PDB entry 7O3V | electron microscopy, 3.70 A resolution | chains B and F of the 10 polymer chains in the assembly

Chain B:
Molecule: TrwJ protein
From: Escherichia coli
UniProt: O50331 (O50331_ECOLX); the construct has insertions or renumbered stretches relative to UniProt, so the offset changes along the chain: 1-147 = UniProt 1-147; 151-229 = UniProt 148-226
Sequence (229 residues; numbered 1 to 229; the number before each row is that of its first residue):
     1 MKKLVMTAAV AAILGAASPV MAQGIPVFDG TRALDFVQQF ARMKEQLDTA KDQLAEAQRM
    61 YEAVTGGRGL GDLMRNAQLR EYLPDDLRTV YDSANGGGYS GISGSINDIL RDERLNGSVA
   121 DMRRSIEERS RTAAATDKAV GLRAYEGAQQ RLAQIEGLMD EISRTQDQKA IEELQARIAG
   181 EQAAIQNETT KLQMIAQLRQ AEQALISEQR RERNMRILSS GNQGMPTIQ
Disordered / not traced: 1-31
Differences from the reference sequence: conflict Ala134 (Arg in O50331), Ala135 (Thr in O50331), Leu142 (Cys in O50331), Arg143 (Gly in O50331), Ala144 (Pro in O50331), Tyr145 (Thr in O50331), Glu146 (Lys in O50331), Arg151 (His148 in O50331), Leu152 (Ser149 in O50331), Ala153 (Asn150 in O50331), Gln154 (Ala151 in O50331), Ile155 (Ser152 in O50331), Glu156 (Arg153 in O50331), Gly157 (Arg154 in O50331), Met159 (Lys156 in O50331), Arg216 (Pro213 in O50331); insertion (148-150)

Chain F:
Molecule: TrwI protein
From: Escherichia coli
UniProt: O50333 (O50333_ECOLX); residue numbers follow UniProt; this construct covers 1-342
Sequence (342 residues; each row starts with the number of its first residue):
     1 MAFELFTPLF NKIDQTTATY VTDISSRAIA AITPVVSVGL TLGFITYGWL IIRGAVEMPV
    61 AEFLNRCLRI GIIVSIALAG GLYQGEIANA ITTVPDELAS ALLGNPTQGA SAAALVDQSA
   121 QQGFDRASEA FEEAGFFSSD GLLYGLFGII ILLATGLLAA IGGAFLLLAK IALALLAGLG
   181 PLFILALIWQ PTHRFFDQWA QQVLNYGLLI VLFAAVFGLL MQIFGSYMAD LRFDGAQNVA
   241 YAIGGSVILS IVSIVLLMQL PSIASGLAGG IGLGYMWELR SMRSGAGAAM RGGRAMARGA
   301 RAAPGAARGA AVGAANMAKT VATGGAGVAR AAAGYFRGRK AG
Disordered / not traced: 1, 101-110, 273-342
Differences from the reference sequence: conflict Gln108 (Glu in O50333), Leu152 (Pro in O50333), Leu153 (Ala in O50333), Ala154 (Gly in O50333), Thr155 (Tyr in O50333), Leu157 (Pro in O50333), Leu158 (Ala in O50333), Ala159 (Gly in O50333)

Interface between chain B and chain F:
Pairs across the interface (13):
  Arg211(B) with Phe136(F); Ser138(F), hydrogen bond
  Asn214(B) with Gly135(F)
  Met215(B) with Phe136(F), hydrophobic
  Leu218(B) with Glu132(F)
  Ser219(B) with Glu132(F), hydrogen bond
  Ser220(B) with Ser128(F); Glu132(F), hydrogen bond (backbone-side chain)
  Gly221(B) with Glu132(F)
  Gln223(B) with Ala2(F); Gln121(F)
  Met225(B) with Ala2(F); Phe3(F), hydrophobic
Also at the interface, not in a pair above, chain B (10 interface residues in all): Ile228
Also at the interface, not in a pair above, chain F (15 interface residues in all): Leu5, Pro8, Leu9, Lys12, Glu129, Phe131, Phe137

Overview:
10 residues of chain B face 15 of chain F across their interface, with 3 hydrogen bonds. Polar contacts
include Arg211(B)-Ser138(F), Ser219(B)-Glu132(F) and Ser220(B)-Glu132(F).
Here chain B is TrwJ protein and chain F is TrwI protein, both from Escherichia coli. Entry 7O3V (Stalk
complex structure (TrwJ/VirB5-TrwI/VirB6) from the fully-assembled R388 type IV secretion system) was
determined by electron microscopy, deposited together with 7O3J, 7O3T, 7O41 and 7OIU.
